4GUR - chains A and B of the 3 polymer chains in the assembly; structure by X-ray diffraction, 2.51 A resolution.

Chain A:
Molecule: Lysine-specific histone demethylase 1B
Organism: Homo sapiens
Notes: EC 1.-.-.-
UniProtKB: Q8NB78 (KDM1B_HUMAN); numbering as in UniProt (aligned over 51-822)
Amino-acid sequence (776 residues; each row starts with the number of its first residue):
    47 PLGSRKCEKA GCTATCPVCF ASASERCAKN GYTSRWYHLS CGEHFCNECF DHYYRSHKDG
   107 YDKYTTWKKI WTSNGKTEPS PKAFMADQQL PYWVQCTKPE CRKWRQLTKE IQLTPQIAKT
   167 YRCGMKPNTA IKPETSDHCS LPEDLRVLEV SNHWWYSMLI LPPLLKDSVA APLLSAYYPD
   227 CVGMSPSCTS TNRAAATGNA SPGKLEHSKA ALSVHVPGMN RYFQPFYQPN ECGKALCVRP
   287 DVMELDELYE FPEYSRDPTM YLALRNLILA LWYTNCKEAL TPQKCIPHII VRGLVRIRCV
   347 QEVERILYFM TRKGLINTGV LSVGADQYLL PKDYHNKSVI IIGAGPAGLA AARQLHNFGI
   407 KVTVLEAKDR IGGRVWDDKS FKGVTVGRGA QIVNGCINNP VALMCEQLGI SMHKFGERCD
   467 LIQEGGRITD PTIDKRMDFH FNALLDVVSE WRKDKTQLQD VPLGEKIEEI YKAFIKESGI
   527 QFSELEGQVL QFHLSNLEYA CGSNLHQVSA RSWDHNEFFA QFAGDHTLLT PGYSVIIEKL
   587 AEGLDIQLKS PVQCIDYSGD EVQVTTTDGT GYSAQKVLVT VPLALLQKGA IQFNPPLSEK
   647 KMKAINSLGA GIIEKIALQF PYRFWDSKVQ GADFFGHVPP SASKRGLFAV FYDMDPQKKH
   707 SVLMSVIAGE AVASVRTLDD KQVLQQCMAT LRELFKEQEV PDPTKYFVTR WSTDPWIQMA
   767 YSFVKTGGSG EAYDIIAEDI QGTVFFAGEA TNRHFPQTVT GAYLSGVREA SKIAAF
Unresolved in the structure: 47-50, 172-181, 236-263
Sequence notes: expression tag (47-50)
UniProt features mapped onto this chain:
  - zinc finger: Asp133 to Val193 (CW-type)
  - region: Tyr273 to Asp292 (GLYR1-binding), Ile438 to Leu467 (Histone H3-binding), Phe487 to Arg498 (Histone H3-binding), Phe538 to His572 (Histone H3-binding), Phe564 to Ala566 (GLYR1-binding), Asn798 to Arg814 (GLYR1-binding)
  - binding site (Zn(2+)): Cys53, Cys58, Cys65, Cys73, His84, His90, Cys92, Cys95, Cys142, Cys147, Cys169, Cys185
  - binding site (FAD): Lys383 to Val439, Val598, Glu795, Gln803 to Val805
  - modified residue: Ser247 (Phosphoserine)
  - mutagenesis: Arg51 to Lys52 (Reduced demethylase activity), Cys53 (C53A: Loss of demethylase activity), Trp82 (W82A: Loss of demethylase activity), His84 (H84A: Loss of demethylase activity. Defective in the binding of FAD), His90 (H90A: Loss of demethylase activity. Defective in the binding of FAD), Arg101 (R101A: Reduced demethylase activity), His103 (H103D: No effect on DNA or nucleosome binding), Lys104 (K104E: No effect on DNA or nucleosome binding), Lys109 (K109E: No effect on DNA or nucleosome binding), Lys114 to Lys115 (Reduced demethylase activity), Lys114 (K114E: No effect on DNA or nucleosome binding), Lys115 (K115E: No effect on DNA or nucleosome binding), 20 further mutagenesis entries in UniProt
Bound ions: Zn2+ site 1: Cys53, Cys58, His84, His90; Zn2+ site 2: Cys65, Cys73, Cys92, Cys95; Zn2+ site 3: Cys142, Cys147, Cys169, Cys185
Small-molecule neighbours: FAD (flavin-adenine dinucleotide): Ile388, Gly389, Ala390, Gly391, Pro392, Ala393, Leu411, Glu412, Ala413, Lys414, Gly418, Gly419, Arg420, Val421, Arg434, Gly435, Ala436, Gln437, Ile438, Asn440, Tyr579, Ser596, Pro597, Val598, Thr626, Val627, Pro628, Leu631, Ile637, Ile659, Lys661, Trp757, Trp762, Ile763, Met765, Ala766, Tyr767, Gly794, Glu795, Gln803, Thr804, Val805, Ala808
What the authors report for this chain:
  - mutagenesis - Y273G/Q274S/P275G/N276S/E277G/C278S: decreased catalytic activity

Chain B:
Molecule: Putative oxidoreductase GLYR1
Organism: Homo sapiens
Notes: EC 1.-.-.-
UniProtKB: Q49A26 (GLYR1_HUMAN); numbering as in UniProt (aligned over 152-268)
Amino-acid sequence (124 residues; numbered 145 to 268; the number before each row is that of its first residue):
   145 PLGSPEFSER GSKSPLKRAQ EQSPRKRGRP PKDEKDLTIP ESSTVKGMMA GPMAAFKWQP
   205 TASEPVKDAD PHFHHFLLSQ TEKPAVCYQA ITKKLKICEE ETGSTSIQAA DSTAVNGSIT
   265 PTDK
Unresolved in the structure: 145-213, 226-268
Sequence notes: expression tag (145-151)
UniProt features mapped onto this chain:
  - DNA-binding region: Pro168 to Asp180 (A.T hook)
  - region: Asp214 to Phe217 (Interaction with histone H3), His216 to Thr225 (Interaction with KDM1B)
  - site: Phe217 (Required to promote KDM1B demethylase activity toward histone H3K4me1 and H3K4me2)
  - modified residue: Ser167 (Phosphoserine)
  - cross-link (Glycyl lysine isopeptide (Lys-Gly)): Lys176 (interchain with G-Cter in SUMO2), Lys179 (interchain with G-Cter in SUMO2), Lys201 (interchain with G-Cter in SUMO2), Lys211 (interchain with G-Cter in SUMO2), Lys227 (interchain with G-Cter in SUMO2), Lys237 (interchain with G-Cter in SUMO2), Lys240 (interchain with G-Cter in SUMO2)
  - mutagenesis: Asp214 (D214A: Slightly reduced stimulation of KDM1B demethylase activity, but normal KDM1B-binding), His216 (H216A: Slightly reduced stimulation of KDM1B demethylase activity, but normal KDM1B-binding), Phe217 (F217A: Abolished stimulation of KDM1B demethylase activity, reduced affinity for histone H3 of the dimer with KDM1B, but normal KDM1B-binding), His219 (H219A: Impaired KDM1B-binding and abolished stimulation of KDM1B demethylase activity; when associated with A-223), Phe220 to Leu222 (Impaired KDM1B-binding and abolished stimulation of KDM1B demethylase activity), Ser223 (S223A: Impaired KDM1B-binding and abolished stimulation of KDM1B demethylase activity; when associated with A-219)
What the authors report for this chain:
  - mutagenesis - F217A: abolished catalytic activity
  - mutagenesis - D214A/H216A/F217A (0.99 +/- 0.08 uM), F217A (0.93 +/- 0.07 uM): unchanged binding to Lysine-specific histone demethylase 1B (chain A)
  - mutagenesis - F217A: decreased binding to Histone H3.3

Chain A / chain B interface:
Residue-residue contacts - 33 pairs, chain A then chain B:
  Tyr273(A) with Phe217(B), hydrogen bond (side chain-backbone)
  Glu277(A) with Phe217(B)
  Gly279(A) with His216(B); Phe217(B)
  Leu282(A) with His219(B); Phe220(B), hydrophobic
  Cys283(A) with His219(B)
  Val284(A) with His219(B)
  Glu290(A) with His218(B), salt bridge; His219(B), hydrogen bond (side chain-backbone); Leu222(B)
  Leu291(A) with Leu222(B)
  Asp292(A) with Leu221(B); Leu222(B), hydrogen bond (backbone-backbone); Ser223(B); Gln224(B), hydrogen bond (side chain-backbone); Thr225(B), hydrogen bond (side chain-backbone)
  Glu293(A) with Leu222(B)
  Phe355(A) with Leu222(B), hydrophobic
  Lys359(A) with Leu221(B)
  Gly360(A) with Leu221(B)
  Leu361(A) with His219(B); Leu221(B), hydrophobic; Leu222(B), hydrophobic
  Phe564(A) with His216(B), hydrogen bond (backbone-side chain)
  Phe565(A) with Pro215(B); His216(B)
  Ala566(A) with His216(B), hydrogen bond (backbone-backbone)
  Asn798(A) with Phe220(B)
  His800(A) with Phe220(B)
  Phe801(A) with Phe220(B), hydrophobic
  Leu810(A) with Phe220(B)
  Arg814(A) with Gln224(B)
Also at the interface, not in a pair above, chain A (27 interface residues in all): Cys278, Tyr295, Glu563, Val813, Lys818

Summary:
Chain A and chain B form an interface of 27 and 11 residues respectively; the contacts include 7 hydrogen
bonds and 1 salt bridge. Polar contacts include Glu290(A)-His218(B), Tyr273(A)-Phe217(B) and
Glu290(A)-His219(B). Chain A binds flavin-adenine dinucleotide. From the paper:
Y273G/Q274S/P275G/N276S/E277G/C278S of chain A reduce catalytic activity; F217A of chain B abolishes catalytic
activity.
Here chain A is Lysine-specific histone demethylase 1B and chain B is Putative oxidoreductase GLYR1, both from
Homo sapiens. Entry 4GUR (Crystal structure of LSD2-NPAC with H3 in space group P21) was determined by X-ray
diffraction (same publication as 4GU1, 4GUS, 4GUT and 4GUU).
